PDB entry 7CVM | X-ray diffraction, 2.00 A resolution | chain A

Chain A:
Molecule: Xylose isomerase
Organism: Streptomyces rubiginosus
Notes: EC 5.3.1.5
Reference sequence: P24300 (XYLA_STRRU); residues 1-388 here = UniProt positions 1-388
Amino-acid sequence (388 residues; numbered 1 to 388; the number before each row is that of its first residue):
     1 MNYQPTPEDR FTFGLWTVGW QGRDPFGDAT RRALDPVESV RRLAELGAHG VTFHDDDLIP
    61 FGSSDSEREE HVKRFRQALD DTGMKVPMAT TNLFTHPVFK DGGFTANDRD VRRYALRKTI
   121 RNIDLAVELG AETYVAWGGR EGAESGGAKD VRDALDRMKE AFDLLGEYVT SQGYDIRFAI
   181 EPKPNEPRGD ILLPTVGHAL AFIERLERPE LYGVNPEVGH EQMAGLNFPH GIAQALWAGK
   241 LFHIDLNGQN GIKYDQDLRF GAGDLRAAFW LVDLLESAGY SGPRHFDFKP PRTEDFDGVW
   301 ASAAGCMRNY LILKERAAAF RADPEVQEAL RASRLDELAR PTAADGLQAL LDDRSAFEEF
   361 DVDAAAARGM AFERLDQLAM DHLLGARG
Unresolved in the structure: 1-2, 388
UniProt features mapped onto this chain:
  - active site: His54, Asp57
  - binding site (Mg(2+)): Glu181, Glu217, His220, Asp245, Asp255, Asp257, Asp287

Overview:
UniProt lists active-site residues His54 and Asp57 and 7 Mg2+-binding residues.
Chain A is Xylose isomerase (Streptomyces rubiginosus); the structure, Crystal structure of glucose isomerase
by fixed-target serial synchrotron crystallography (500 ms), was determined by X-ray diffraction (same
publication as 7CVJ, 7CVK and 7CVL).
